8GH3 - chains B and D of the 6 polymer chains in the assembly; structure by electron microscopy, 3.53 A resolution.

Chain B (and D):
Protein: malate dehydrogenase
Organism: Trypanosoma cruzi strain CL Brener
Notes: chain D of this document is another copy of the same molecule, construct and numbering; everything in this record applies to it too
UniProt: Q4DRD8 (Q4DRD8_TRYCC); numbering as in UniProt (aligned over 1-323)
Chain sequence (323 residues; row label = number of the first residue in the row):
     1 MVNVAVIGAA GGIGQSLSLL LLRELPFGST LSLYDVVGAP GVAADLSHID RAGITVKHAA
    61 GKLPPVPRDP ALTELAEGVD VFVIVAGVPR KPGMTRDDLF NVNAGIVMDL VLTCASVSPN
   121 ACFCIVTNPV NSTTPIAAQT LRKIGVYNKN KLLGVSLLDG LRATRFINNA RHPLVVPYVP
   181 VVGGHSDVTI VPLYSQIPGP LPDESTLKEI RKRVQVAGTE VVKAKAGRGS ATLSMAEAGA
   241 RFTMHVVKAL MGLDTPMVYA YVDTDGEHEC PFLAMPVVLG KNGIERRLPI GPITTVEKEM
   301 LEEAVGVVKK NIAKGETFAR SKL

Chain B / chain D interface:
Contacting residue pairs - 4 pairs, chain B then chain D:
  Pro173(B) - Thr255(D)
  Pro173(B) - Val278(D)  hydrophobic
  Thr255(B) - Val175(D)
  Val278(B) - Leu174(D)  hydrophobic
Interface residues without a listed pair, chain B (11 interface residues in all): His172, Leu174, Tyr178, Pro198, Pro200, Arg286, Leu288, Pro289
Interface residues without a listed pair, chain D (14 interface residues in all): Arg171, His172, Pro173, Tyr178, Pro198, Pro200, Met257, Arg286, Leu288, Pro289

In short:
Chain B and chain D form an interface of 11 and 14 residues respectively.
Chain B and chain D are both malate dehydrogenase (Trypanosoma cruzi strain CL Brener); the structure,
Structure of Trypanosoma (MDH)4-(Pex5)2, distal conformation, was determined by electron microscopy (same
publication as 8GGD, 8GGH, 8GH2 and 8GI0).
